PDB entry 8SJC | X-ray diffraction, 1.87 A resolution | chains C and D of the 4 polymer chains in the assembly

[Chain C (and D)]
Protein: Protein S100-A9
Organism: Homo sapiens
Notes: chain D of this document is another copy of the same molecule, construct and numbering; everything in this record applies to it too
Reference sequence: P06702 (S10A9_HUMAN); residues 1-108 here correspond to UniProt positions 5-112 (UniProt number = residue number + 4)
Chain sequence (108 residues; numbered 1 to 108; the number before each row is that of its first residue):
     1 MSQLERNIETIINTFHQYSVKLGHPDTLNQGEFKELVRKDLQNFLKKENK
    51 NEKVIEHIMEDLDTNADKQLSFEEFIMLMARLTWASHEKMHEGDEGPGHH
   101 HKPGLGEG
Bound ions: Mg2+: S19, L22, H24, T27, E32; Ca2+: D63, N65, D67, Q69, E74; Zn2+: H87, H91, H99, H101 (shared with 2 residues of chain A)
UniProt features mapped onto this chain:
  - binding site (Zn(2+)): H16, D26, H87, H91
  - binding site (Ca(2+)): S19, L22, H24, T27, E32, D63, N65, D67, Q69, E74
  - modified residue: H101 (Pros-methylhistidine)
From the paper describing this entry:
  - Zn2+ coordination: H87, H91, H99, H101
  - mutagenesis - G98* (0.22 +/- 0.07 pM), H99N/H100N/H101N (0.21 +/- 0.03 pM): unchanged binding to Zn2+
  - mutagenesis - G98*, H99N/H100N/H101N: decreased growth

[Interface between chain C and chain D]
Residue-residue contacts - 15 pairs, chain C then chain D:
  N51(C) with E95(D), hydrogen bond
  K53(C) with E95(D)
  V54(C) with G93(D); D94(D)
  H57(C) with D94(D), salt bridge; G96(D)
  E60(C) with G98(D)
  G93(C) with V54(D)
  D94(C) with V54(D); H57(D), salt bridge
  E95(C) with N51(D); K53(D), salt bridge; V54(D)
  G96(C) with H57(D)
  G98(C) with H57(D), hydrogen bond (backbone-side chain)
Other interface residues (no listed pair), chain C (13 interface residues in all): R81, W84, P97
Other interface residues (no listed pair), chain D (12 interface residues in all): W84, H91, P97

[Overview]
Chain C and chain D form an interface of 13 and 12 residues respectively; the contacts include 2 hydrogen
bonds and 3 salt bridges. Polar contacts include H57(C)-D94(D), E95(C)-K53(D) and N51(C)-E95(D). The paper
reports that G98* and H99N/H100N/H101N of chain C reduce growth; Zn2+ coordination by H87(C), H91(C) and
H99(C) among others.
Chain C and chain D are both Protein S100-A9 (Homo sapiens); the structure, Crystal structure of Zn2+ bound
calprotectin, was determined by X-ray diffraction.
